PDB entry 4V0X | X-ray diffraction, 1.85 A resolution | chains A and B

[Chain A]
Molecule: Protein phosphatase PP1-gamma catalytic subunit
From: Mus musculus
Notes: EC 3.1.3.16
UniProtKB: P63087 (PP1G_MOUSE); numbering as in UniProt (aligned over 7-300)
Amino-acid sequence (295 residues; row label = number of the first residue in the row):
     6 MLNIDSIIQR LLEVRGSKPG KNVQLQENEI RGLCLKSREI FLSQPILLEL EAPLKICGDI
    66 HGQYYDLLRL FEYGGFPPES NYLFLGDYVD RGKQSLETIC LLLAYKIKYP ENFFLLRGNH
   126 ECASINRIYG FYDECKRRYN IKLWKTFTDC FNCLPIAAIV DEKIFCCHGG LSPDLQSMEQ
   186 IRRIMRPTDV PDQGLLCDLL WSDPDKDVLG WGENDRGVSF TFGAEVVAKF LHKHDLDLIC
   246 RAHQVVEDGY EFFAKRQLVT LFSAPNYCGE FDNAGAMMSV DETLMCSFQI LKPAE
Not modelled in the structure: 23-24
Sequence notes: expression tag (6)
Ion coordination: Mn2+: Asp-92, Asn-124, His-173, His-248
From the paper describing this entry:
  - mutagenesis - D220K: decreased catalytic activity on eIF2aP
  - mutagenesis - D220K: unchanged catalytic activity on GSTP

[Chain B]
Molecule: Protein phosphatase 1 regulatory subunit 15B
From: Homo sapiens
UniProtKB: Q5SWA1 (PR15B_HUMAN); numbering as in UniProt (aligned over 631-684)
Amino-acid sequence (59 residues; row label = number of the first residue in the row):
   626 GAMDPGRHTH VKRKKVTFLE EVTEYYISGD EDRKGPWEEF ARDGCRFQKR IQETEDAIG
Not modelled in the structure: 626-638, 663-684
Sequence notes: expression tag (626-630)

[Interface between chain A and chain B]
Contacting residue pairs (62):
  Gln-68(A) with Arg-658(B)
  Tyr-70(A) with Glu-656(B)
  Asp-71(A) with Ile-652(B); Arg-658(B), salt bridge
  Arg-74(A) with Ile-652(B); Ser-653(B); Glu-656(B), salt bridge; Arg-658(B)
  Tyr-78(A) with Tyr-650(B), hydrophobic
  Arg-96(A) with Arg-658(B); Lys-659(B); Gly-660(B), hydrogen bond (backbone-backbone); Trp-662(B)
  Gly-97(A) with Arg-658(B); Gly-660(B)
  Lys-98(A) with Asp-657(B)
  Ile-133(A) with Trp-662(B)
  Tyr-134(A) with Trp-662(B)
  Gly-135(A) with Trp-662(B)
  Asp-138(A) with Pro-661(B); Trp-662(B)
  Lys-168(A) with Lys-639(B)
  Ile-169(A) with Val-641(B), hydrophobic
  Asp-242(A) with Lys-639(B); Lys-640(B); Val-641(B), hydrogen bond (side chain-backbone)
  Tyr-255(A) with Val-647(B)
  Phe-257(A) with Phe-643(B), hydrophobic
  Arg-261(A) with Phe-643(B)
  Pro-270(A) with Ile-652(B), hydrophobic; Arg-658(B)
  Asn-271(A) with Arg-658(B)
  Cys-273(A) with Lys-659(B)
  Glu-287(A) with Lys-639(B), hydrogen bond (backbone-side chain)
  Thr-288(A) with Lys-640(B)
  Leu-289(A) with Lys-639(B); Lys-640(B); Val-641(B); Thr-642(B), hydrogen bond (backbone-backbone)
  Met-290(A) with Thr-642(B); Leu-644(B), hydrophobic
  Cys-291(A) with Thr-642(B), hydrogen bond (backbone-backbone); Phe-643(B); Leu-644(B), hydrogen bond (backbone-backbone)
  Ser-292(A) with Leu-644(B)
  Phe-293(A) with Phe-643(B), hydrophobic; Val-647(B); Thr-648(B), hydrogen bond (backbone-backbone)
  Gln-294(A) with Thr-648(B)
  Ile-295(A) with Val-647(B), hydrophobic; Thr-648(B), hydrogen bond (backbone-backbone); Glu-649(B); Tyr-650(B), hydrogen bond (backbone-backbone)
  Leu-296(A) with Tyr-650(B); Ile-652(B), hydrophobic
  Lys-297(A) with Glu-649(B); Tyr-650(B), hydrogen bond (backbone-backbone); Tyr-651(B); Ile-652(B), hydrogen bond (backbone-backbone)
  Pro-298(A) with Ile-652(B)
  Ala-299(A) with Ile-652(B), hydrogen bond (backbone-backbone); Gly-654(B)
Also at the interface, not in a pair above, chain A (39 interface residues in all): Arg-142, Asp-166, Leu-243, Gly-274, Met-283
Interface features reported in the paper:
  - pairs named by the authors: Asp-71(A)/Arg-658(B) (salt bridge)
  - interface residues, chain B: Val-641(B), Phe-643(B)

[In short]
The interface between chain A and chain B involves 39 residues on one side and 21 on the other, with 12
hydrogen bonds and 2 salt bridges. Among the polar pairs are Asp-71(A)/Arg-658(B), Arg-74(A)/Glu-656(B) and
Asp-242(A)/Val-641(B). The paper describes a salt bridge between Asp-71(A) and Arg-658(B). From the paper:
D220K of chain A reduces catalytic activity on eIF2aP; interface residues Val-641(B) and Phe-643(B).
Here chain A is Protein phosphatase PP1-gamma catalytic subunit (Mus musculus) and chain B is Protein
phosphatase 1 regulatory subunit 15B (Homo sapiens). Entry 4V0X (The crystal structure of mouse PP1G in
complex with truncated human PPP1R15B (631-684)) was determined by X-ray diffraction (same publication as 4V0V
and 4V0W).
